PDB entry 7ABR | electron microscopy, 3.70 A resolution | chains A and S of the 7 polymer chains in the assembly

[Chain A]
Name: Negative regulator of genetic competence ClpC/MecB
Organism: Bacillus subtilis (strain 168)
UniProt: P37571 (CLPC_BACSU); residues 1-810 here = UniProt positions 1-810
Amino-acid sequence (818 residues; each row starts with the number of its first residue):
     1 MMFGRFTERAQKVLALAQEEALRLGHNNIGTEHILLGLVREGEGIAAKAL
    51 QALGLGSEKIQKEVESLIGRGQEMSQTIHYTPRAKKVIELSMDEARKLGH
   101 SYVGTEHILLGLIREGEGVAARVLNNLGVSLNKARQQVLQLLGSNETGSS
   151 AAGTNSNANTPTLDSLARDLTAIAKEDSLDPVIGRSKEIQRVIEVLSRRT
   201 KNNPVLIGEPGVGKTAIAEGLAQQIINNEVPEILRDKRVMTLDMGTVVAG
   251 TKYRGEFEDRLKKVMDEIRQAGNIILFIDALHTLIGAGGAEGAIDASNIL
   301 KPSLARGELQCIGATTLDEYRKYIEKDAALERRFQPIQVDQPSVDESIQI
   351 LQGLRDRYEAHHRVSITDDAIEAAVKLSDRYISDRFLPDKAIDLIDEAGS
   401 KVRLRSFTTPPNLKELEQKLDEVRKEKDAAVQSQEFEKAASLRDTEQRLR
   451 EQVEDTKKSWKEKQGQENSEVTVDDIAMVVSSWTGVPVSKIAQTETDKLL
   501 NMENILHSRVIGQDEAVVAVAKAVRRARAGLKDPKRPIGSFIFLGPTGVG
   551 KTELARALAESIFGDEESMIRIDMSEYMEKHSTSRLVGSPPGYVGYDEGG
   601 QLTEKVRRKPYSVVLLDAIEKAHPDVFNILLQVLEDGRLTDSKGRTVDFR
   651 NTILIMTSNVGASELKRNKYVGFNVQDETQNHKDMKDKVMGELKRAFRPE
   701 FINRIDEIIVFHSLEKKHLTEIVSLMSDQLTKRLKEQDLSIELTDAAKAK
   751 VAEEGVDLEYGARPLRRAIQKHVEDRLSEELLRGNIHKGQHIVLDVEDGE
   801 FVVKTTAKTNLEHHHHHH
Not modelled in the structure: 1-157, 409-468, 666-680, 807-818
Sequence notes: engineered mutation Ala280 (Glu in P37571), Ala618 (Glu in P37571); expression tag (811-818)
Residues lining bound ligands:
  - ADP (adenosine-5'-diphosphate), molecule 1: Asp180, Pro181, Val182, Ile183, Arg185, Glu209, Pro210, Gly211, Val212, Gly213, Lys214, Thr215, Ala216, Asp279, Ile350, Pro388, Asp389, Ile392
  - ADP, molecule 2: Arg509, Val510, Ile511, Gly512, Gln513, Thr547, Gly548, Val549, Gly550, Lys551, Thr552, Glu553, Glu715, Ile722, Met726, Arg763
  - ATP (adenosine-5'-triphosphate): Thr200, Arg306, Ala329, Arg332, Arg333
UniProt features mapped onto this chain:
  - binding site (ATP): Gly208 to Thr215, Gly545 to Thr552
From the paper describing this entry:
  - binding site for ATP: Arg332, Arg333, Arg704
  - mutagenesis - E280A/E618A: abolished catalytic activity on ATP (citing earlier work)

[Chain S]
Name: substrate polypeptide
Amino-acid sequence (26 residues; each row starts with the number of its first residue; X marks 26 residues of unknown identity (built as UNK)):
     1 XXXXXXXXXXXXXXXXXXXXXXXXXX

[Chain A / chain S interface]
Interface residues of chain A (facing chain S), 6 residues: Lys252, Tyr253, Arg254, Gly592, Tyr593, Val594

[Summary]
Chain A and chain S make no direct contact in this assembly. Ligands of chain A: ADP and ATP. From UniProt: 16
ATP-binding residues on chain A. The paper reports a binding site for ATP at Arg332(A), Arg333(A) and
Arg704(A); E280A/E618A of chain A abolish catalytic activity on ATP.
Here chain A is Negative regulator of genetic competence ClpC/MecB (Bacillus subtilis (strain 168)) and chain
S is substrate polypeptide. Entry 7ABR (Cryo-EM structure of B. subtilis ClpC (DWB mutant) hexamer bound to a
substrate polypeptide) was determined by electron microscopy, deposited together with 7AA4.
